PDB entry 6Z7N | electron microscopy, 3.77 A resolution | chains F and Q of the 36 polymer chains in the assembly

# Chain F
Name: Hexon protein
Organism: Human adenovirus 41
UniProtKB: P11820 (CAPSH_ADE41); numbering as in UniProt (aligned over 1-925)
Sequence (925 residues; each row starts with the number of its first residue):
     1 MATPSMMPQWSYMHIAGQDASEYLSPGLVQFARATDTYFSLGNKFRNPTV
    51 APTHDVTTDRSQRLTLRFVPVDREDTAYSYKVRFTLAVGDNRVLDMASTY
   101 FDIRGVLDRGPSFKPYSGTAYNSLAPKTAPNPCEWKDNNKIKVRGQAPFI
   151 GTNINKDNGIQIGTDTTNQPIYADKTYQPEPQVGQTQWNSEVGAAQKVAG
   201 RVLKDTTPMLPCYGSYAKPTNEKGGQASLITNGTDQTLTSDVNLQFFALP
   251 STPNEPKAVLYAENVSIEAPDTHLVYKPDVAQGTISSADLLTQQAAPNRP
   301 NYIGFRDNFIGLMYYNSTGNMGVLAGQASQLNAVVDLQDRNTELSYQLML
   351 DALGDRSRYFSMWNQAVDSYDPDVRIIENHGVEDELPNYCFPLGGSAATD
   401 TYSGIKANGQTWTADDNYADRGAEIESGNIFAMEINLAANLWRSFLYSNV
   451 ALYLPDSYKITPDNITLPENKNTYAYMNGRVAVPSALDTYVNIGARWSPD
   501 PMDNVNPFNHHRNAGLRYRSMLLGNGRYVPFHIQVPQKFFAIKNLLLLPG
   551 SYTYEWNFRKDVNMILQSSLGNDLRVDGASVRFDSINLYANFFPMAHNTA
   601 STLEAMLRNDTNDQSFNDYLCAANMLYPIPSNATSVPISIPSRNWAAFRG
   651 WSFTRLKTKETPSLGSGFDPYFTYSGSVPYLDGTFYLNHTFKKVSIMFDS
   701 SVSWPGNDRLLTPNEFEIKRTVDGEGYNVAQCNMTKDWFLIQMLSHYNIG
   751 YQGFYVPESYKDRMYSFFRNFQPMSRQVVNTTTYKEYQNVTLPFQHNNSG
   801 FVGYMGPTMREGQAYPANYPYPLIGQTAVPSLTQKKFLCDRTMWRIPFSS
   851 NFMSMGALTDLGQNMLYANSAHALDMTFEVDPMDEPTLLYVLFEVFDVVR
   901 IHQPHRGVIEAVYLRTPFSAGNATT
Not modelled in the structure: 1-3, 145-148, 230-240, 409-424, 924-925
UniProt features mapped onto this chain:
  - site: Gly750 (Involved in interaction with pre-protein VI)
  - modified residue: Ala2 (N-acetylalanine), Tyr913 (Phosphotyrosine)

# Chain Q
Name: Hexon-interlacing protein
Organism: Human adenovirus 41
UniProtKB: B5SNR3 (B5SNR3_ADE41); numbering as in UniProt (aligned over 1-133)
Sequence (133 residues; row label = number of the first residue in the row):
     1 MSGSMEGNAVSFKGGVFSPYLTTRLPAWAGVRQNVMGSNVDGRPVAPANS
    51 ATLTYATVGSSVDTAAAAAASAAASTARGMAADFGLYNQLAASRSLREED
   101 ALSVVLTRLEELSQQLQDLFAKVALLNPPANAS
Not modelled in the structure: 1-8, 59-133

# Interface between chain F and chain Q
Pairs across the interface (52; chain F residue first):
  Ala77(F) - Val40(Q)
  Gln338(F) - Ala27(Q)
  Asp573(F) - Ser38(Q)  hydrogen bond
  Arg575(F) - Ser38(Q)  hydrogen bond (side chain-backbone)
  Arg575(F) - Asn39(Q)
  Arg575(F) - Val40(Q)
  Arg575(F) - Asp41(Q)
  Arg575(F) - Gly42(Q)
  Val576(F) - Gly42(Q)
  Met625(F) - Arg24(Q)  hydrogen bond
  Leu626(F) - Arg24(Q)
  Leu626(F) - Leu25(Q)  hydrogen bond (backbone-backbone)
  Tyr627(F) - Thr23(Q)
  Tyr627(F) - Arg24(Q)
  Pro628(F) - Thr23(Q)
  Pro628(F) - Leu25(Q)  hydrophobic
  Ala633(F) - Phe17(Q)
  Ser635(F) - Ser18(Q)  hydrogen bond (backbone-side chain)
  Pro637(F) - Ser18(Q)
  Pro637(F) - Pro19(Q)
  Pro637(F) - Tyr20(Q)
  Pro637(F) - Leu21(Q)
  Pro637(F) - Thr22(Q)  hydrogen bond (backbone-side chain)
  Ile638(F) - Thr22(Q)
  Ser639(F) - Leu21(Q)
  Thr658(F) - Arg32(Q)
  Thr658(F) - Gln33(Q)
  Thr661(F) - Arg32(Q)  hydrogen bond (backbone-side chain)
  Ser663(F) - Trp28(Q)
  Ser663(F) - Arg32(Q)  hydrogen bond
  Leu664(F) - Ala27(Q)
  Gly665(F) - Ala27(Q)
  Ser666(F) - Ala29(Q)  hydrogen bond (side chain-backbone)
  Phe668(F) - Asn39(Q)
  Phe668(F) - Val40(Q)  hydrophobic
  Asp669(F) - Gly30(Q)
  Asp669(F) - Arg32(Q)  salt bridge
  Pro670(F) - Gly37(Q)
  Pro670(F) - Ser38(Q)  hydrogen bond (backbone-backbone)
  Tyr671(F) - Gly30(Q)
  Tyr671(F) - Arg32(Q)  hydrogen bond (backbone-side chain)
  Tyr671(F) - Val35(Q)
  Tyr671(F) - Gly37(Q)
  Tyr671(F) - Val45(Q)  hydrophobic
  Tyr671(F) - Ala46(Q)  hydrogen bond (side chain-backbone)
  Tyr671(F) - Pro47(Q)  hydrogen bond (side chain-backbone)
  Phe672(F) - Arg32(Q)
  Thr673(F) - Met36(Q)
  Thr673(F) - Gly37(Q)
  Thr673(F) - Ser38(Q)
  Pro886(F) - Gln33(Q)
  Leu888(F) - Leu25(Q)  hydrophobic
Interface residues without a listed pair, chain F (34 interface residues in all): Pro630, Thr634, Val636, Ile640, Lys659, Pro662
Interface residues without a listed pair, chain Q (27 interface residues in all): Val16

# In short
The interface between chain F and chain Q involves 34 residues on one side and 27 on the other; the contacts
include 13 hydrogen bonds and 1 salt bridge. Polar contacts include Asp669(F)-Arg32(Q), Asp573(F)-Ser38(Q) and
Arg575(F)-Ser38(Q).
Chain F is Hexon protein and chain Q is Hexon-interlacing protein, both from Human adenovirus 41; the
structure, The atomic structure of HAdV-F41 at pH 7.4, was determined by electron microscopy together with
6Z7Q from the same study.
